PDB entry 6XKU | electron microscopy, 4.20 A resolution (low resolution: residue-level contacts below are approximate; hydrogen-bond / salt-bridge calls are withheld) | chains E and C of the 6 polymer chains in the assembly

Chain E:
Protein: Ubiquinol-cytochrome c reductase iron-sulfur subunit
From: Rhodobacter capsulatus (strain ATCC BAA-309 / NBRC 16581 / SB1003)
Notes: EC 7.1.1.8
Reference sequence: D5ANZ2 (UCRI_RHOCB); numbering as in UniProt (aligned over 1-191)
Chain sequence (191 residues; numbered 1 to 191; the number before each row is that of its first residue):
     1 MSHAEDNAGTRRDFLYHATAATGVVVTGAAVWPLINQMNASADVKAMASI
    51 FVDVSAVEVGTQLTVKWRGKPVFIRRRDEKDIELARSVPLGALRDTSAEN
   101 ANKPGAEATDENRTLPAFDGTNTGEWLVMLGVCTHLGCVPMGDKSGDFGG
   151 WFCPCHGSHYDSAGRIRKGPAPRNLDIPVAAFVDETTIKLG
Disordered / not traced: 1-10
Disulfide bonds: Cys138-Cys155
Metal / ion sites: 2Fe-2S cluster Fe: Cys133, His135, Cys153, His156
Residues lining bound ligands: 2Fe-2S cluster (FES): Cys133, His135, Leu136, Gly137, Cys138, Cys153, Cys155, His156, Ser158
Curated features (UniProtKB/Swiss-Prot):
  - binding site ([2Fe-2S] cluster): Cys133, His135, Cys153, His156

Chain C:
Protein: Cytochrome b
From: Rhodobacter capsulatus (strain ATCC BAA-309 / NBRC 16581 / SB1003)
Reference sequence: D5ANZ3 (CYB_RHOCB); residues 1-437 here = UniProt positions 1-437
Chain sequence (437 residues; each row starts with the number of its first residue):
     1 MSGIPHDHYEPKTGIEKWLHDRLPIVGLVYDTIMIPTPKNLNWWWIWGIV
    51 LAFTLVLQIVTGIVLAMHYTPHVDLAFASVEHIMRDVNGGWAMRYIHANG
   101 ASLFFLAVYIHIFRGLYYGSYKAPREITWIVGMVIYLLMMGTAFMGYVLP
   151 WGQMSFWGATVITGLFGAIPGIGPSIQAWLLGGPAVDNATLNRFFSLHYL
   201 LPFVIAALVAIHIWAFHTTGNNNPTGVEVRRTSKADAEKDTLPFWPYFVI
   251 KDLFALALVLLGFFAVVAYMPNYLGHPDNYVQANPLSTPAHIVPEWYFLP
   301 FYAILRAFAADVWVVILVDGLTFGIVDAKFFGVIAMFGAIAVMALAPWLD
   351 TSKVRSGAYRPKFRMWFWFLVLDFVVLTWVGAMPTEYPYDWISLIASTYW
   401 FAYFLVILPLLGATEKPEPIPASIEEDFNSHYGNPAE
Disordered / not traced: 1, 233-236, 429-437
Metal / ion sites: heme c Fe site 1: His97, His198; heme c Fe site 2: His111, His212
Residues lining bound ligands:
  - heme c (HEC), molecule 1: Trp45, Gly48, Ile49, Leu51, Ala52, Phe104, His111, Ile112, Arg114, Ser120, Arg125, Thr128, Trp129, Gly132, Met133, Ile135, Tyr136, Val209, His212, Phe216, Thr219, Gly220, Asn221, Asn222
  - heme c (HEC), molecule 2: Leu55, Gln58, Ile59, Gly62, Ile63, Leu65, Ala66, Tyr69, Arg94, His97, Ala98, Ala101, Phe104, Met139, Thr142, Ala143, Gly146, Tyr147, Leu149, Pro150, Phe195, His198, Tyr199, Pro202, Ile205, Asn279, Tyr297
Curated features (UniProtKB/Swiss-Prot):
  - binding site (heme b): His97, His111, His198, His212

How chain E and chain C interact:
Contacting residue pairs (14):
  Ile35(E) - Trp179(C)
  Met38(E) - Trp179(C)
  Met38(E) - Gly182(C)
  Met38(E) - Arg193(C)
  Asn39(E) - Trp179(C)
  Asn39(E) - Arg193(C)
  Ala40(E) - Gly182(C)
  Arg68(E) - Ala185(C)
  Lys70(E) - Pro285(C)
  Lys70(E) - Leu286(C)
  Val132(E) - Leu286(C)
  Leu136(E) - Leu286(C)
  Leu136(E) - Ser287(C)
  Gly137(E) - Leu286(C)
Other interface residues (no listed pair), chain E (11 interface residues in all): Gln37, Val44
Other interface residues (no listed pair), chain C (9 interface residues in all): Pro184, Thr288

Summary:
11 residues of chain E and 9 residues of chain C are in contact. Bound to chain E: 2Fe-2S cluster. Chain C
binds heme c. From UniProt: 4 [2Fe-2S] cluster-binding residues on chain E; 4 heme b-binding residues on chain
C.
Chain E is Ubiquinol-cytochrome c reductase iron-sulfur subunit and chain C is Cytochrome b, both from
Rhodobacter capsulatus (strain ATCC BAA-309 / NBRC 16581 / SB1003); the structure, R. capsulatus cyt bc1 with
one FeS protein in b position and one in c position ..., was determined by electron microscopy together with
6XI0, 6XKT, 6XKV, 6XKW, 6XKX and 6XKZ from the same study.
